3L2C - chains C and A of the 3 polymer chains in the assembly; structure by X-ray diffraction, 1.87 A resolution.

[Chain C]
Molecule: FOXO consensus binding sequence, minus strand
Sequence (13 nucleotides; each row starts with the number of its first residue):
    25 GTTGTTTACATAG
Ion coordination: Mg2+ near DT35 (its only coordinating residue here)

[Chain A]
Protein: Forkhead box protein O4
Source organism: Homo sapiens
Notes: fragment: DNA binding domain
UniProtKB: P98177 (FOXO4_HUMAN); residues 82-183 here correspond to UniProt positions 86-187 (UniProt number = residue number + 4)
Chain sequence (110 residues; numbered 74 to 183; the number before each row is that of its first residue):
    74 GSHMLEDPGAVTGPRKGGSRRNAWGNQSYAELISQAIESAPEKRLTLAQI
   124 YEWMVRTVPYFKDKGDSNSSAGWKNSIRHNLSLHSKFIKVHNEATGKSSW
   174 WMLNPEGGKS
Disordered / not traced: 74-92, 178-183
Construct notes: expression tag (74-81)
Ion coordination: Mg2+: Leu154, His157, Phe160

[How chain C and chain A interact]
Residue-residue contacts (23; chain C residue first):
  DT26(C) with Asn141(A), phosphate contact; Ser142(A), hydrogen bond to the phosphate
  DT27(C) with Leu120(A), phosphate contact; Tyr124(A), phosphate contact; Ser142(A), base contact; Arg151(A), base contact; Ser171(A), phosphate contact
  DG28(C) with Leu120(A), phosphate contact; Arg151(A), base contact; Ser155(A), sugar contact; Lys162(A), hydrogen bond to the phosphate; Ser171(A), phosphate contact; Ser172(A), hydrogen bond to the phosphate; Trp174(A), hydrogen bond to the phosphate
  DT29(C) with Arg151(A), base contact; His152(A), base contact; Ser155(A), hydrogen bond to the phosphate; Lys162(A), salt bridge to the phosphate; Trp174(A), phosphate contact
  DT30(C) with His152(A), hydrogen bond to the base; Ser155(A), base contact
  DT31(C) with His152(A), hydrogen bond to the base
  DA32(C) with His152(A), base contact
Interface residues without a listed pair, chain A (13 interface residues in all): Ala121, Leu156

[Summary]
Chain C and chain A form an interface of 7 and 13 residues respectively; the contacts include 7 hydrogen bonds
and 1 salt bridge. Polar pairs include DT30(C)-His152(A), DT31(C)-His152(A) and DT26(C)-Ser142(A). Leu154(A),
His157(A) and Phe160(A) form the Mg2+ site.
Chain C is FOXO consensus binding sequence, minus strand and chain A is Forkhead box protein O4 (Homo
sapiens); the structure, Crystal Structure of the DNA Binding Domain of FOXO4 Bound to DNA, was determined by
X-ray diffraction.
